PDB entry 4FJ8 | X-ray diffraction, 2.19 A resolution | chains A and T of the 3 polymer chains in the assembly

# Chain A
Molecule: DNA polymerase
Organism: Enterobacteria phage RB69
Notes: EC 2.7.7.7
UniProtKB: Q38087 (DPOL_BPR69); numbering as in UniProt (aligned over 1-903)
Amino-acid sequence (903 residues; each row starts with the number of its first residue):
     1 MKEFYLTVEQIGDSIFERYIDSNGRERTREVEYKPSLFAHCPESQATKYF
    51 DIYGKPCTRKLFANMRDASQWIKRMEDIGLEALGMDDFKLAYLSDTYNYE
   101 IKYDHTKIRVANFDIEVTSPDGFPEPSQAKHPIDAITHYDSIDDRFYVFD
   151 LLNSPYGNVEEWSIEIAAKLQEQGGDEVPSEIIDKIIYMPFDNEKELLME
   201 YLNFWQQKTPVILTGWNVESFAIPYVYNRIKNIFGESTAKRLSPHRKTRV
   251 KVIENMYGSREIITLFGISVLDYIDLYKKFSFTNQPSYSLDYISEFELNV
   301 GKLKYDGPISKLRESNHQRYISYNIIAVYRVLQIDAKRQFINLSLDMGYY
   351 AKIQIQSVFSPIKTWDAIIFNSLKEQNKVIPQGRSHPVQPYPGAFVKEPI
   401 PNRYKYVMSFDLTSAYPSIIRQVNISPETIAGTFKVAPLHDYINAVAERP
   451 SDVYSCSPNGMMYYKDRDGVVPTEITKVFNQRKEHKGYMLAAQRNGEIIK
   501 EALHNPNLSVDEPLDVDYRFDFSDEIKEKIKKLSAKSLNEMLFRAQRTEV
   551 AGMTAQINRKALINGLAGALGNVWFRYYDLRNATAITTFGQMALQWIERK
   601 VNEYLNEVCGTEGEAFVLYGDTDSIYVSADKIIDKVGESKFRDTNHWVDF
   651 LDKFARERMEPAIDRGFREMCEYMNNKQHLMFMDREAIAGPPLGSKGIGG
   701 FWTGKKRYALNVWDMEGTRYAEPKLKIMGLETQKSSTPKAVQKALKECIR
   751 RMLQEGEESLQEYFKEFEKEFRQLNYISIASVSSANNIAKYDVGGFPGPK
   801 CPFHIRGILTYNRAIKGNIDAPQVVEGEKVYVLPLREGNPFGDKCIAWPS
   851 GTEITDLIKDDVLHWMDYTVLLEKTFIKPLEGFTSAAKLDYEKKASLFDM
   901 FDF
Disordered / not traced: 902-903
Construct notes: engineered mutation Ala222 (Asp in Q38087), Ala327 (Asp in Q38087), Ala415 (Leu in Q38087), Ala561 (Leu in Q38087), Gly565 (Ser in Q38087), Ala567 (Tyr in Q38087)
Swiss-Prot annotation at these positions:
  - region: Thr248 to Thr264 (Beta hairpin), Lys705 to Tyr708 (Binding of DNA in B-conformation), Leu897 to Phe903 (Interaction with the polymerase clamp)
  - binding site (Mg(2+)): Asp114, Glu116, Asp411, Leu412, Asp623
  - binding site (substrate): Ser414, Tyr416, Arg482, Lys560
  - site: Asp621 (Optimization of metal coordination by the polymerase active site), Lys706 (Optimization of metal coordination by the polymerase active site), Asp714 (Essential for viral replication)
Metal / ion sites: Ca2+ site 1 near Glu116 (its only coordinating residue here); Ca2+ site 2: Asp411, Leu412, Asp623 (together with 2'-deoxycytidine-5'-triphosphate); Ca2+ site 3: Asn505, Asn507, Lys531; Ca2+ site 4: Asp623 (together with 2'-deoxycytidine-5'-triphosphate); Ca2+ site 5 near Glu716 (its only coordinating residue here)
Ligand contacts: 2'-deoxycytidine-5'-triphosphate (DCP): Asp411, Leu412, Thr413, Ser414, Ala415, Tyr416, Pro417, Arg482, Lys486, Lys560, Asn564, Thr622, Asp623

# Chain T
Molecule: DNA template
Sequence (17 nucleotides; row label = number of the first residue in the row):
     2 CGTGTAATCAGTCCGCG

# Chain A / chain T interface
Pairs across the interface (46; chain A residue first):
  Glu219(A) with DC2(T), hydrogen bond to the base
  Lys251(A) with DC2(T), base contact
  Ile253(A) with DC2(T), sugar contact
  Glu254(A) with DC2(T), sugar contact
  Asn255(A) with DC2(T), sugar contact
  Arg260(A) with DC2(T), salt bridge to the phosphate
  Ile262(A) with DC2(T), base contact
  Asp275(A) with DG3(T), base contact
  Phe359(A) with DG3(T), sugar contact
  Ser360(A) with DG3(T), phosphate contact; DT4(T), hydrogen bond to the phosphate
  Pro361(A) with DG3(T), phosphate contact; DT4(T), phosphate contact
  Ile362(A) with DT4(T), hydrogen bond to the phosphate
  Tyr391(A) with DG5(T), hydrogen bond to the phosphate; DT6(T), sugar contact
  Pro392(A) with DT6(T), phosphate contact; DA7(T), phosphate contact
  Gly393(A) with DT6(T), hydrogen bond to the phosphate; DA7(T), hydrogen bond to the phosphate
  Ala394(A) with DA7(T), sugar contact
  Val396(A) with DA7(T), phosphate contact; DA8(T), phosphate contact
  Asn564(A) with DT4(T), base contact
  Gly565(A) with DT4(T), sugar contact
  Gly568(A) with DT4(T), base contact; DG5(T), sugar contact
  Ala569(A) with DT4(T), sugar contact
  Gly571(A) with DG5(T), sugar contact
  Asn572(A) with DT4(T), hydrogen bond to the phosphate; DG5(T), hydrogen bond to the phosphate
  Lys705(A) with DA8(T), salt bridge to the phosphate; DT9(T), sugar contact
  Lys706(A) with DA7(T), base contact; DA8(T), sugar contact
  Arg707(A) with DT9(T), phosphate contact; DC10(T), salt bridge to the phosphate
  Pro799(A) with DC14(T), phosphate contact
  Lys800(A) with DG12(T), base contact; DT13(T), hydrogen bond to the base; DC14(T), hydrogen bond to the phosphate
  Cys801(A) with DT13(T), sugar contact
  Phe803(A) with DG12(T), sugar contact
  Lys844(A) with DT13(T), salt bridge to the phosphate
  Lys874(A) with DG12(T), salt bridge to the phosphate
  Lys878(A) with DA11(T), salt bridge to the phosphate
Also at the interface, not in a pair above, chain A (40 interface residues in all): Lys279, Lys363, Glu398, Thr703, Glu731, Lys734, Arg806

# Overview
Chain A and chain T form an interface of 40 and 13 residues respectively, with 10 hydrogen bonds and 6 salt
bridges. Among the polar pairs are Glu219(A)-DC2(T), Lys800(A)-DT13(T) and Ser360(A)-DT4(T). Bound to chain A:
2'-deoxycytidine-5'-triphosphate.
Chain A is DNA polymerase (Enterobacteria phage RB69) and chain T is DNA template; the structure, RB69 DNA
polymerase ternary complex with dCTP/dT, was determined by X-ray diffraction (same publication as 4FJ5, 4FJ7,
4FJ9, 4FJG, 4FJH, 4FJI and 9 further entries).
